8BRD - chains B and G of the 7 polymer chains in the assembly; structure by electron microscopy, 2.48 A resolution.

Chain B:
Molecule: Chemotaxis protein PomA
From: Vibrio alginolyticus
UniProtKB: O06873 (POMA_VIBAL); residues 3-252 here = UniProt positions 3-252
Chain sequence (250 residues; row label = number of the first residue in the row):
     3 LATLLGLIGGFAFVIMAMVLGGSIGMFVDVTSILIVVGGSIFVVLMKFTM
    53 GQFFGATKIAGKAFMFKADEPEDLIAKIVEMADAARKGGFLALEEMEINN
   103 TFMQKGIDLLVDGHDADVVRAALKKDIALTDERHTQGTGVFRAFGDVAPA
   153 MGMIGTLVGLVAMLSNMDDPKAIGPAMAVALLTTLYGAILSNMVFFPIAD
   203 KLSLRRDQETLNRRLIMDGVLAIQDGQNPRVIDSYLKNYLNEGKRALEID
Not modelled in the structure: 3-19
Bound ions: Na+: P151 (shared with D24(G) of chain G)
From the paper describing this entry:
  - Na+ coordination: P151
  - contacts within the chain: D85-R232 (salt bridge)
  - conformationally variable residues (side-chain flip): M155

Chain G:
Molecule: Flagellar motor protein, VaPomB
From: Vibrio alginolyticus
Chain sequence (51 residues; row label = number of the first residue in the row):
    11 PPPGLPLWMGTFADLMSLLMCFFVLLLSFSEMDVLKFKQIAGSMKFAFGV
    61 Q
Bound ions: Na+: D24 (shared with P151(B) of chain B)
From the paper describing this entry:
  - Na+ coordination: D24
  - conformationally variable residues (side-chain flip): D24 (from molecular simulation)

How chain B and chain G interact:
Pairs across the interface - 22 pairs, chain B then chain G:
  R144(B) - L17(G)
  P151(B) - D24(G)
  G154(B) - D24(G)
  M155(B) - D24(G)  hydrogen bond (backbone-side chain)
  M155(B) - S27(G)
  T158(B) - D24(G)  hydrogen bond
  T158(B) - L28(G)
  L162(B) - S27(G)
  L162(B) - C31(G)  hydrophobic
  M165(B) - C31(G)
  M165(B) - L35(G)  hydrophobic
  L166(B) - C31(G)  hydrophobic
  L166(B) - V34(G)  hydrophobic
  M169(B) - L35(G)  hydrophobic
  M169(B) - S38(G)
  I175(B) - L35(G)  hydrophobic
  M179(B) - F32(G)  hydrophobic
  A182(B) - L28(G)  hydrophobic
  L183(B) - L28(G)  hydrophobic
  T186(B) - D24(G)  hydrogen bond
  T186(B) - L28(G)
  A190(B) - T21(G)
Other interface residues (no listed pair), chain B (16 interface residues in all): F198
Other interface residues (no listed pair), chain G (11 interface residues in all): G20
The authors on this interface:
  - specific contacts: T158(B)-D24(G) (hydrogen bond)

Summary:
16 residues of chain B and 11 residues of chain G are in contact; the contacts include 3 hydrogen bonds. Among
the polar pairs are M155(B)-D24(G), T158(B)-D24(G) and T186(B)-D24(G). The paper describes a hydrogen bond
between T158(B) and D24(G). The paper reports Na+ coordination by P151(B) and D24(G); conformational
variability at M155(B) and D24(G).
Here chain B is Chemotaxis protein PomA and chain G is Flagellar motor protein, VaPomB, both from Vibrio
alginolyticus. Entry 8BRD (Mechanisms of ion selectivity and rotor coupling in the bacterial flagellar
sodium-driven stator unit) was determined by electron microscopy, deposited together with 8BRI.
